5UH6 - chains B and D of the 9 polymer chains in the assembly; structure by X-ray diffraction, 3.84 A resolution.

# Chain B
Molecule: DNA-directed RNA polymerase subunit alpha
Organism: Mycobacterium tuberculosis (strain ATCC 25618 / H37Rv)
Notes: EC 2.7.7.6
UniProtKB: P9WGZ1 (RPOA_MYCTU); residues 1-347 here = UniProt positions 1-347
Sequence (347 residues; numbered 1 to 347; the number before each row is that of its first residue):
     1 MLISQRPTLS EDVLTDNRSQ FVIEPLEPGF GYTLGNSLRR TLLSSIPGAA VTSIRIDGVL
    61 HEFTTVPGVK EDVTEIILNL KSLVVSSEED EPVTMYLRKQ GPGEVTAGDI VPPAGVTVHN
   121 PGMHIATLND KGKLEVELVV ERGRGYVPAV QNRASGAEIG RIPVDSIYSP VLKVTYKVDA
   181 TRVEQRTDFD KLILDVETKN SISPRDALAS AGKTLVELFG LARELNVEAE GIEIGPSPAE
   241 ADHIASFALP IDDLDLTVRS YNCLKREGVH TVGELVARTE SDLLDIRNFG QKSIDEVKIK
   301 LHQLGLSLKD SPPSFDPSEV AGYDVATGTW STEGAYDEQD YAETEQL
Not modelled in the structure: 1-5, 155-156, 233-347

# Chain D
Molecule: DNA-directed RNA polymerase subunit beta'
Organism: Mycobacterium tuberculosis (strain ATCC 25618 / H37Rv)
Notes: EC 2.7.7.6
UniProtKB: P9WGY7 (RPOC_MYCTU); residue numbers follow UniProt; this construct covers 1-1316
Sequence (1316 residues; numbered 1 to 1316; the number before each row is that of its first residue):
     1 MLDVNFFDEL RIGLATAEDI RQWSYGEVKK PETINYRTLK PEKDGLFCEK IFGPTRDWEC
    61 YCGKYKRVRF KGIICERCGV EVTRAKVRRE RMGHIELAAP VTHIWYFKGV PSRLGYLLDL
   121 APKDLEKIIY FAAYVITSVD EEMRHNELST LEAEMAVERK AVEDQRDGEL EARAQKLEAD
   181 LAELEAEGAK ADARRKVRDG GEREMRQIRD RAQRELDRLE DIWSTFTKLA PKQLIVDENL
   241 YRELVDRYGE YFTGAMGAES IQKLIENFDI DAEAESLRDV IRNGKGQKKL RALKRLKVVA
   301 AFQQSGNSPM GMVLDAVPVI PPELRPMVQL DGGRFATSDL NDLYRRVINR NNRLKRLIDL
   361 GAPEIIVNNE KRMLQESVDA LFDNGRRGRP VTGPGNRPLK SLSDLLKGKQ GRFRQNLLGK
   421 RVDYSGRSVI VVGPQLKLHQ CGLPKLMALE LFKPFVMKRL VDLNHAQNIK SAKRMVERQR
   481 PQVWDVLEEV IAEHPVLLNR APTLHRLGIQ AFEPMLVEGK AIQLHPLVCE AFNADFDGDQ
   541 MAVHLPLSAE AQAEARILML SSNNILSPAS GRPLAMPRLD MVTGLYYLTT EVPGDTGEYQ
   601 PASGDHPETG VYSSPAEAIM AADRGVLSVR AKIKVRLTQL RPPVEIEAEL FGHSGWQPGD
   661 AWMAETTLGR VMFNELLPLG YPFVNKQMHK KVQAAIINDL AERYPMIVVA QTVDKLKDAG
   721 FYWATRSGVT VSMADVLVPP RKKEILDHYE ERADKVEKQF QRGALNHDER NEALVEIWKE
   781 ATDEVGQALR EHYPDDNPII TIVDSGATGN FTQTRTLAGM KGLVTNPKGE FIPRPVKSSF
   841 REGLTVLEYF INTHGARKGL ADTALRTADS GYLTRRLVDV SQDVIVREHD CQTERGIVVE
   901 LAERAPDGTL IRDPYIETSA YARTLGTDAV DEAGNVIVER GQDLGDPEID ALLAAGITQV
   961 KVRSVLTCAT STGVCATCYG RSMATGKLVD IGEAVGIVAA QSIGEPGTQL TMRTFHQGGV
  1021 GEDITGGLPR VQELFEARVP RGKAPIADVT GRVRLEDGER FYKITIVPDD GGEEVVYDKI
  1081 SKRQRLRVFK HEDGSERVLS DGDHVEVGQQ LMEGSADPHE VLRVQGPREV QIHLVREVQE
  1141 VYRAQGVSIH DKHIEVIVRQ MLRRVTIIDS GSTEFLPGSL IDRAEFEAEN RRVVAEGGEP
  1201 AAGRPVLMGI TKASLATDSW LSAASFQETT RVLTDAAINC RSDKLNGLKE NVIIGKLIPA
  1261 GTGINRYRNI AVQPTEEARA AAYTIPSYED QYYSPDFGAA TGAAVPLDDY GYSDYR
Not modelled in the structure: 1-2, 1012-1025, 1282-1316
Metal / ion sites: Zn2+ site 1: C60, C62, C75, C78; Mg2+: D535, D537, D539 (shared with 1 residue of chain I); Zn2+ site 2: C891, C968, C975, C978
UniProt features mapped onto this chain:
  - binding site (Zn(2+)): C60, C62, C75, C78, C891, C968, C975, C978
  - binding site (Mg(2+)): D535, D537, D539

# Chain B / chain D interface
Residue-residue contacts (30):
  R39(B) with I619(D); D623(D), salt bridge
  R40(B) with D623(D), salt bridge
  L43(B) with M620(D)
  T74(B) with E608(D)
  E75(B) with R636(D), hydrogen bond (backbone-side chain)
  L78(B) with V611(D), hydrophobic; S613(D); R636(D)
  N79(B) with R636(D)
  K81(B) with V611(D), hydrogen bond (side chain-backbone); E617(D), salt bridge
  Y146(B) with Y612(D); E617(D), hydrogen bond; M620(D), hydrophobic; R624(D), hydrogen bond (backbone-side chain)
  P148(B) with R624(D)
  P163(B) with P607(D)
  D165(B) with V611(D); E617(D)
  I167(B) with E617(D)
  L172(B) with A616(D); M620(D)
  K173(B) with A616(D); I619(D)
  R182(B) with E488(D), salt bridge
  Q185(B) with K445(D), hydrogen bond (backbone-side chain); E518(D)
  T187(B) with K445(D); E518(D)
Other interface residues (no listed pair), chain B (23 interface residues in all): E62, G145, V147, S169, V171
Other interface residues (no listed pair), chain D (19 interface residues in all): W484, A602, V626, M663

# Overview
Chain B and chain D form an interface of 23 and 19 residues respectively, with 5 hydrogen bonds and 4 salt
bridges. Polar contacts include R39(B)-D623(D), R40(B)-D623(D) and K81(B)-E617(D). From UniProt: 8
Zn2+-binding residues and 3 Mg2+-binding residues on chain D.
Here chain B is DNA-directed RNA polymerase subunit alpha and chain D is DNA-directed RNA polymerase subunit
beta', both from Mycobacterium tuberculosis (strain ATCC 25618 / H37Rv). Entry 5UH6 (Crystal structure of
Mycobacterium tuberculosis transcription initiation complex containing 2ntRNA in complex with Rifampin) was
determined by X-ray diffraction together with 5UH5, 5UH8, 5UH9, 5UHA, 5UHB, 5UHC and 4 further entries from
the same study.
